Entry 8DK5 (electron microscopy, 2.71 A resolution); this record covers chains G and J of the 12 polymer chains in the assembly.

== Chain G ==
Protein: Histone H2A type 2-C
From: Homo sapiens
Reference sequence: Q16777 (H2A2C_HUMAN); residues 0-128 here correspond to UniProt positions 1-129 (UniProt number = residue number + 1)
Chain sequence (129 residues; row label = number of the first residue in the row; numbering starts at 0):
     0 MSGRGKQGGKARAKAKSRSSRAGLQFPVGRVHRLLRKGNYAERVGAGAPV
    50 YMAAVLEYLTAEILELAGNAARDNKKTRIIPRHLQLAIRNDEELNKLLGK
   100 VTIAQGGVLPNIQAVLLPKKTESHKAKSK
Not modelled in the structure: 0-11, 119-128

== Chain J ==
Molecule: 187-nt DNA strand
Sequence (187 nucleotides; each row starts with the number of its first residue; numbers below 1 keep their minus sign (DA-14 is residue -14)):
   -14 ACTACATGAAGTATGTGTCTTTATTCACAAGCTTGCACAATCCCTGCTGG
    36 ACAATTCTGAGTGATGGCAGCTCCCACCTTTCCTTCTTCCTTCACTTAGA
    86 CTACATTTATTCAGCATCTGTATTGTTGGAGTAAGTTCCATGTTAATACT
   136 CACCACTGAGGATTCTTTCTCTCCACTTAACTTATGC
Not modelled in the structure: -14 to 3, 153-172
Construct notes: conflict DC150 (Dg34514 in 2225930), DT153 (Da34517 in 2225930), DC154 (Da34518 in 2225930), DC156 (Da34520 in 2225930); insertion (157)

== How chain G and chain J interact ==
Pairs across the interface (12; chain G residue first):
  Ala14(G) - DA36(J)  phosphate contact
  Ala14(G) - DC37(J)  sugar contact
  Lys15(G) - DA36(J)  sugar contact
  Lys15(G) - DC37(J)  phosphate contact
  Ser16(G) - DA36(J)  phosphate contact
  Arg17(G) - DA36(J)  salt bridge to the phosphate
  Arg20(G) - DC37(J)  salt bridge to the phosphate
  Arg29(G) - DG35(J)  phosphate contact
  Arg32(G) - DG35(J)  salt bridge to the phosphate
  Glu41(G) - DG44(J)  phosphate contact
  Arg42(G) - DG44(J)  sugar contact
  Arg77(G) - DA25(J)  sugar contact
Also at the interface, not in a pair above, chain G (12 interface residues in all): Ala12, Gly28
Also at the interface, not in a pair above, chain J (8 interface residues in all): DG34, DA38, DT43

== In short ==
12 residues of chain G face 8 of chain J across their interface; the contacts include 3 salt bridges. Polar
contacts include Arg17(G)-DA36(J), Arg20(G)-DC37(J) and Arg32(G)-DG35(J).
Chain G is Histone H2A type 2-C (Homo sapiens) and chain J is a 187-nt DNA strand; the structure, Structure of
187bp LIN28b nucleosome with site 0 mutation, was determined by electron microscopy together with 7U0G, 7U0I,
7U0J, 8SPS and 8SPU from the same study.
